PDB entry 9OGU | electron microscopy, 3.20 A resolution | chains A and C of the 18 polymer chains in the assembly

Chain A:
Molecule: HIV-1 Envelope Glycoprotein BG505 SOSIP.664 gp120
Source organism: Human immunodeficiency virus 1
UniProtKB: Q2N0S6 (Q2N0S6_9HIV1); the construct lacks a stretch of the UniProt sequence and is renumbered around it, so the offset changes along the chain: 31-138 = UniProt 30-137; 147-184 = UniProt 138-175; 189-309 = UniProt 188-308; 312-323 = UniProt 309-320; 2 more segments
Sequence (516 residues; row label = number of the first residue in the row; note: 15 numbers in that range are skipped by the numbering (no residue carries them; nothing is unmodelled there); a row labelled like 184A-184L holds insertion residues (184A, then the next letters in order); numbers below 1 keep their minus sign (Met-4 is residue -4)):
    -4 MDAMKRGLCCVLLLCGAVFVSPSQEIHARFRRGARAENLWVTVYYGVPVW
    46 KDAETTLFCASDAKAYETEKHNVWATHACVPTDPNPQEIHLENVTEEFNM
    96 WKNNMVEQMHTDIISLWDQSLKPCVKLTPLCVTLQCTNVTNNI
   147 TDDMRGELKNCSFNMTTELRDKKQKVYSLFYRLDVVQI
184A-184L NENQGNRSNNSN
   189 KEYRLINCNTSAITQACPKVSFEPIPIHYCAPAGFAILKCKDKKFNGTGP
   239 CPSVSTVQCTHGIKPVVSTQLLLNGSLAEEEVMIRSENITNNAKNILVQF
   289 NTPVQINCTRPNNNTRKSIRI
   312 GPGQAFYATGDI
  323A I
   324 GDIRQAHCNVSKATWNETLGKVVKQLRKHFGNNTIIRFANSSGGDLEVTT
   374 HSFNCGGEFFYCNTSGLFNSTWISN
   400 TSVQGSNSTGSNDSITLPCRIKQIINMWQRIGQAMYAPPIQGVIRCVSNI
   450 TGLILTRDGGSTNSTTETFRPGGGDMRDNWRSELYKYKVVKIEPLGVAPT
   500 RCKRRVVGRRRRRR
Not modelled in the structure: -4 to 32, 58-65, 147-149, 184A-184L, 400-410, 504-513
Construct notes: expression tag (-4 to 30, 509-513); engineered mutation Asn332 (Thr330 in Q2N0S6), Cys501 (Ala498 in Q2N0S6)
Disulfides: Cys54-Cys74, Cys119-Cys205, Cys126-Cys196, Cys131-Cys157, Cys218-Cys247, Cys228-Cys239, Cys296-Cys331, Cys378-Cys445, Cys385-Cys418
Covalent attachments: N-acetylglucosamine (NAG) linked to Asn88, Asn133, Asn156, Asn160, Asn197, Asn234, Asn262, Asn295, Asn301, Asn339, Asn363, Asn386, Asn392, Asn448; glycan linked to Asn137, Asn276, Asn332

Chain C:
Molecule: HIV-1 Envelope Glycoprotein BG505 SOSIP.664 gp120
Source organism: Human immunodeficiency virus 1
UniProtKB: Q2N0S6 (Q2N0S6_9HIV1); the construct lacks a stretch of the UniProt sequence and is renumbered around it, so the offset changes along the chain: 31-138 = UniProt 30-137; 147-184 = UniProt 138-175; 188-309 = UniProt 187-308; 312-323 = UniProt 309-320; 2 more segments
Sequence (516 residues; row label = number of the first residue in the row; note: 14 numbers in that range are skipped by the numbering (no residue carries them; nothing is unmodelled there); a row labelled like 184A-184K holds insertion residues (184A, then the next letters in order); numbers below 1 keep their minus sign (Met-4 is residue -4)):
    -4 MDAMKRGLCCVLLLCGAVFVSPSQEIHARFRRGARAENLWVTVYYGVPVW
    46 KDAETTLFCASDAKAYETEKHNVWATHACVPTDPNPQEIHLENVTEEFNM
    96 WKNNMVEQMHTDIISLWDQSLKPCVKLTPLCVTLQCTNVTNNI
   147 TDDMRGELKNCSFNMTTELRDKKQKVYSLFYRLDVVQI
184A-184K NENQGNRSNNS
   188 NKEYRLINCNTSAITQACPKVSFEPIPIHYCAPAGFAILKCKDKKFNGTG
   238 PCPSVSTVQCTHGIKPVVSTQLLLNGSLAEEEVMIRSENITNNAKNILVQ
   288 FNTPVQINCTRPNNNTRKSIRI
   312 GPGQAFYATGDI
  323A I
   324 GDIRQAHCNVSKATWNETLGKVVKQLRKHFGNNTIIRFANSSGGDLEVTT
   374 HSFNCGGEFFYCNTSGLFNSTWISN
   400 TSVQGSNSTGSNDSITLPCRIKQIINMWQRIGQAMYAPPIQGVIRCVSNI
   450 TGLILTRDGGSTNSTTETFRPGGGDMRDNWRSELYKYKVVKIEPLGVAPT
   500 RCKRRVVGRRRRRR
Not modelled in the structure: -4 to 31, 58-65, 147-149, 184A-184K, 400-410, 504-513
Construct notes: expression tag (-4 to 30, 509-513); engineered mutation Asn332 (Thr330 in Q2N0S6), Cys501 (Ala498 in Q2N0S6)
Disulfides: Cys54-Cys74, Cys119-Cys205, Cys126-Cys196, Cys131-Cys157, Cys218-Cys247, Cys228-Cys239, Cys296-Cys331, Cys378-Cys445, Cys385-Cys418
Covalent attachments: N-acetylglucosamine (NAG) linked to Asn88, Asn133, Asn156, Asn160, Asn197, Asn234, Asn262, Asn295, Asn301, Asn339, Asn363, Asn386, Asn392, Asn448; glycan linked to Asn137, Asn276, Asn332

Chain A / chain C interface:
Pairs across the interface - 24 pairs, chain A then chain C:
  Pro124(A) - Arg166(C)  hydrogen bond (backbone-side chain)
  Cys126(A) - Glu164(C)
  Cys126(A) - Leu165(C)
  Cys126(A) - Arg166(C)  hydrogen bond (backbone-backbone)
  Val127(A) - Leu165(C)
  Val127(A) - Arg166(C)
  Val127(A) - Asp167(C)
  Thr128(A) - Leu165(C)
  Thr128(A) - Asp167(C)  hydrogen bond
  Asn160(A) - Arg166(C)  hydrogen bond (backbone-side chain)
  Met161(A) - Arg166(C)
  Thr162(A) - Arg166(C)
  Lys169(A) - Arg166(C)
  Ile184(A) - Leu165(C)  hydrophobic
  Arg192(A) - Glu164(C)  salt bridge
  Arg192(A) - Leu165(C)
  Cys196(A) - Glu164(C)
  Cys196(A) - Pro313(C)
  Asn197(A) - Glu164(C)
  Asn197(A) - Arg308(C)  hydrogen bond
  Thr198(A) - Gly314(C)
  Ser199(A) - Pro313(C)
  Ser199(A) - Gly314(C)
  Ala200(A) - Pro313(C)
Other interface residues (no listed pair), chain A (16 interface residues in all): Asn195

Summary:
16 residues of chain A and 7 residues of chain C are in contact; the contacts include 5 hydrogen bonds and 1
salt bridge. Among the polar pairs are Arg192(A)-Glu164(C), Pro124(A)-Arg166(C) and Thr128(A)-Asp167(C).
Chain A and chain C are both HIV-1 Envelope Glycoprotein BG505 SOSIP.664 gp120 (Human immunodeficiency virus
1); the structure, HIV-1 Env BG505 SOSIP.664-dPG-His in complex with PGT122 and 3BNC117 Fabs, was determined
by electron microscopy together with 9OGT from the same study.
